PDB entry 8JH3 | electron microscopy, 3.70 A resolution | chains N and e of the 23 polymer chains in the assembly

Chain N:
Molecule: 198-nt DNA strand
Organism: synthetic construct
Sequence (198 nucleotides; row label = number of the first residue in the row; numbers below 1 keep their minus sign (DG-125 is residue -125)):
  -125 GCTTACGTCAGTCTGGCCATCTTTGTGTTTGGTGTGTTTGGGTGGTGGCC
   -75 GTTTTCGTTGTTTTTTTCTGTCTCGTGCCTGGTGTCTTGGGTGTAATCCC
   -25 CTTGGCGGTTAAAACGCGGGGGACAGCGCGTACGTGCGTTTAAGCGGTGC
    25 TAGAGCTGTCTACGACCAATTGAGCGGCCTCGGCACCGGGATTCTGAT
Disordered / not traced: -125 to -87, -45 to -28

Chain e:
Name: Histone H3.3
Organism: Homo sapiens
Reference sequence: P84243 (H33_HUMAN); residues 0-135 here correspond to UniProt positions 1-136 (UniProt number = residue number + 1)
Amino-acid sequence (136 residues; numbered 0 to 135; the number before each row is that of its first residue; numbering starts at 0):
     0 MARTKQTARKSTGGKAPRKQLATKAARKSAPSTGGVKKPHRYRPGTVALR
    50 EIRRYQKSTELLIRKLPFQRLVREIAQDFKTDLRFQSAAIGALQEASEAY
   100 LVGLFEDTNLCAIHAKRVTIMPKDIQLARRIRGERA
Disordered / not traced: 0-42, 135
UniProt features mapped onto this chain:
  - site: Ser31 (Interaction with ZMYND11)
  - modified residue: Arg2 (Asymmetric dimethylarginine), Thr3 (Phosphothreonine), Lys4 (Allysine), Gln5 (5-glutamyl dopamine), Thr6 (Phosphothreonine), Arg8 (Citrulline), Lys9 (N6,N6,N6-trimethyllysine), Ser10 (ADP-ribosylserine), Thr11 (Phosphothreonine), Lys14 (N6-(2-hydroxyisobutyryl)lysine), Arg17 (Asymmetric dimethylarginine), Lys18 (N6-(2-hydroxyisobutyryl)lysine), Lys23 (N6-(2-hydroxyisobutyryl)lysine), Arg26 (Citrulline), Lys27 (N6,N6,N6-trimethyllysine), Ser28 (ADP-ribosylserine), Ser31 (Phosphoserine), Lys36 (N6,N6,N6-trimethyllysine), Lys37 (N6-methyllysine), Tyr41 (Phosphotyrosine) and 9 more in UniProt
  - lipidation: Lys18 (N6-decanoyllysine)

Interface between chain N and chain e:
Residue-residue contacts - 5 pairs, chain N then chain e:
  DG-6(N) with Pro43(e), phosphate contact
  DG-5(N) with Pro43(e), sugar contact
  DA-3(N) with Lys115(e), phosphate contact; Arg116(e), phosphate contact
  DT69(N) with Thr45(e), sugar contact
Also at the interface, not in a pair above, chain N (6 interface residues in all): DA-14, DG70
Also at the interface, not in a pair above, chain e (6 interface residues in all): Arg63, Val117

In short:
Chain N and chain e each contribute 6 residues to their interface.
Here chain N is a 198-nt DNA strand (synthetic construct) and chain e is Histone H3.3 (Homo sapiens). Entry
8JH3 (RNA polymerase II elongation complex containing 40 bp upstream DNA loop, stalled at SHL(-1) of the ...)
was determined by electron microscopy (same publication as 8JH2 and 8JH4).
